Entry 1I5S (X-ray diffraction, 2.20 A resolution); this record covers chain A.

[Chain A]
Name: Kinesin-like protein KIF1A
Source organism: Mus musculus
Notes: fragment: motor domain
UniProt: P33173 (KIF1A_MOUSE); residues 1-355 here = UniProt positions 1-355
Amino-acid sequence (367 residues; each row starts with the number of its first residue):
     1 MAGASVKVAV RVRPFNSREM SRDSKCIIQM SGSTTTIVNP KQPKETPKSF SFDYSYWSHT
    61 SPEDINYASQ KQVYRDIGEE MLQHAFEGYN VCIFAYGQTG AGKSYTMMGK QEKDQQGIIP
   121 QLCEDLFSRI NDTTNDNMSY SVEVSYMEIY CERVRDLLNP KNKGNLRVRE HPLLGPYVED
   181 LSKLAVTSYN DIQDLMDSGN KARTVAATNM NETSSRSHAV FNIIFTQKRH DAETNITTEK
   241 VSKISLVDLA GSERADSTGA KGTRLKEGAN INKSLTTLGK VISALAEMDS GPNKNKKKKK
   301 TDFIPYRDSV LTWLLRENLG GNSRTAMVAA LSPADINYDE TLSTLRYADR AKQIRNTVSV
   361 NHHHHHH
Unresolved in the structure: 1-3, 256-260, 290-303, 353-367
Construct notes: engineered mutation Ala202 (Pro in P33173); expression tag (362-367)
Metal / ion sites: Mg2+: Ser104 (together with ADP)
Small-molecule neighbours: ADP (adenosine-5'-diphosphate): Arg11, Arg13, Pro14, Ser58, Tyr67, Gln98, Thr99, Gly100, Ala101, Gly102, Lys103, Ser104, Tyr105, Lys110

[Overview]
Chain A binds ADP.
Chain A is Kinesin-like protein KIF1A (Mus musculus); the structure, Crystal structure of the KIF1A motor
domain complexed with Mg-ADP, was determined by X-ray diffraction together with 1IA0 and 1I6I from the same
study.
